PDB entry 7D06 | electron microscopy, 3.10 A resolution | chains B and E of the 12 polymer chains in the assembly

[Chain B (and E)]
Name: ABC transporter ATP-binding protein
From: Acinetobacter baumannii
Notes: chain E of this document is another copy of the same molecule, construct and numbering; everything in this record applies to it too
UniProtKB: A0A086HZU3 (A0A086HZU3_ACIBA); residues 2-273 here correspond to UniProt positions 1-272 (UniProt number = residue number - 1)
Amino-acid sequence (273 residues; row label = number of the first residue in the row):
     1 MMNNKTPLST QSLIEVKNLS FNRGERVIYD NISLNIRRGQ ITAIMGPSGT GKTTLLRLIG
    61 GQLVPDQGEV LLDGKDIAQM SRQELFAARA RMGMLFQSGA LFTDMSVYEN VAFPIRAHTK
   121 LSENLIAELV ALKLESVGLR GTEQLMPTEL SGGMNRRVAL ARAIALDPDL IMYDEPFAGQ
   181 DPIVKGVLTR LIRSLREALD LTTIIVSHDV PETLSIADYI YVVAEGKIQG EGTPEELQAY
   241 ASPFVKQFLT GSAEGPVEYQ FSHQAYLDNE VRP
Disordered / not traced: 1-9, 273
Construct notes: initiating methionine (1)

[How chain B and chain E interact]
Pairs across the interface (59):
  P47(B) - D181(E)
  S48(B) - D181(E)  hydrogen bond
  Y108(B) - R272(E)
  E128(B) - Y266(E)  hydrogen bond
  E128(B) - V271(E)
  A131(B) - Y266(E)  hydrophobic
  L132(B) - Y266(E)
  V137(B) - Y259(E)  hydrogen bond (backbone-side chain)
  G138(B) - Y259(E)
  G138(B) - Q260(E)
  G138(B) - F261(E)  hydrogen bond (backbone-backbone)
  R140(B) - Q264(E)
  R140(B) - Y266(E)
  G141(B) - F261(E)
  T142(B) - F261(E)
  Q144(B) - R272(E)
  R157(B) - Y259(E)  hydrogen bond (side chain-backbone)
  G179(B) - G179(E)
  G179(B) - H208(E)
  Q180(B) - H208(E)
  D181(B) - P47(E)
  D181(B) - S48(E)  hydrogen bond
  P182(B) - H208(E)
  P182(B) - V210(E)  hydrophobic
  P182(B) - F248(E)
  P182(B) - G251(E)
  I183(B) - F248(E)  hydrophobic
  G186(B) - G251(E)
  V187(B) - Y259(E)  hydrophobic
  R190(B) - G251(E)
  R190(B) - S252(E)
  R190(B) - A253(E)
  L191(B) - Y259(E)
  H208(B) - G179(E)
  H208(B) - Q180(E)
  H208(B) - P182(E)
  V210(B) - P182(E)  hydrophobic
  F248(B) - P182(E)
  G251(B) - P182(E)
  G251(B) - R190(E)
  S252(B) - R190(E)
  A253(B) - R190(E)
  Y259(B) - V137(E)  hydrogen bond (side chain-backbone)
  Y259(B) - G138(E)
  Y259(B) - R157(E)  hydrogen bond (backbone-side chain)
  Y259(B) - V187(E)  hydrophobic
  Y259(B) - L191(E)
  Q260(B) - G138(E)
  F261(B) - G138(E)  hydrogen bond (backbone-backbone)
  F261(B) - G141(E)
  F261(B) - T142(E)
  Q264(B) - R140(E)
  Y266(B) - E128(E)  hydrogen bond
  Y266(B) - A131(E)
  Y266(B) - L132(E)
  Y266(B) - R140(E)
  V271(B) - E128(E)
  R272(B) - Y108(E)
  R272(B) - A127(E)
Other interface residues (no listed pair), chain B (42 interface residues in all): A127, S136, L139, M154, Q247, V257, A265
Other interface residues (no listed pair), chain E (42 interface residues in all): S136, L139, Q144, M154, I183, G186, Q247, V257, A265

[In short]
The chain B/chain E interface involves 42 residues from each chain; the contacts include 10 hydrogen bonds.
Polar contacts include S48(B)-D181(E), E128(B)-Y266(E) and V137(B)-Y259(E).
Chain B and chain E are both ABC transporter ATP-binding protein (Acinetobacter baumannii); the structure,
Cryo EM structure of the nucleotide free Acinetobacter MlaFEDB complex, was determined by electron microscopy
(same publication as 7D08, 7D09 and 7D0A).
